Entry 8XTX (electron microscopy, 3.40 A resolution); this record covers chain A.

[Chain A]
Molecule: Vesicular acetylcholine transporter, Green fluorescent protein, antibody
Source organism: Homo sapiens
Reference sequence: chimeric construct of Q16572, P42212: residues -227 to -202 from Q16572 (VACHT_HUMAN) positions 1-26 (UniProt number = residue number + 228); residues -201 to 26 from P42212 positions 2-229 (UniProt number = residue number + 203); residues 27-476 from Q16572 (VACHT_HUMAN) positions 27-476 (same numbers)
Amino-acid sequence (851 residues; numbered -227 to 623; the number before each row is that of its first residue; numbers below 1 keep their minus sign (Met-227 is residue -227)):
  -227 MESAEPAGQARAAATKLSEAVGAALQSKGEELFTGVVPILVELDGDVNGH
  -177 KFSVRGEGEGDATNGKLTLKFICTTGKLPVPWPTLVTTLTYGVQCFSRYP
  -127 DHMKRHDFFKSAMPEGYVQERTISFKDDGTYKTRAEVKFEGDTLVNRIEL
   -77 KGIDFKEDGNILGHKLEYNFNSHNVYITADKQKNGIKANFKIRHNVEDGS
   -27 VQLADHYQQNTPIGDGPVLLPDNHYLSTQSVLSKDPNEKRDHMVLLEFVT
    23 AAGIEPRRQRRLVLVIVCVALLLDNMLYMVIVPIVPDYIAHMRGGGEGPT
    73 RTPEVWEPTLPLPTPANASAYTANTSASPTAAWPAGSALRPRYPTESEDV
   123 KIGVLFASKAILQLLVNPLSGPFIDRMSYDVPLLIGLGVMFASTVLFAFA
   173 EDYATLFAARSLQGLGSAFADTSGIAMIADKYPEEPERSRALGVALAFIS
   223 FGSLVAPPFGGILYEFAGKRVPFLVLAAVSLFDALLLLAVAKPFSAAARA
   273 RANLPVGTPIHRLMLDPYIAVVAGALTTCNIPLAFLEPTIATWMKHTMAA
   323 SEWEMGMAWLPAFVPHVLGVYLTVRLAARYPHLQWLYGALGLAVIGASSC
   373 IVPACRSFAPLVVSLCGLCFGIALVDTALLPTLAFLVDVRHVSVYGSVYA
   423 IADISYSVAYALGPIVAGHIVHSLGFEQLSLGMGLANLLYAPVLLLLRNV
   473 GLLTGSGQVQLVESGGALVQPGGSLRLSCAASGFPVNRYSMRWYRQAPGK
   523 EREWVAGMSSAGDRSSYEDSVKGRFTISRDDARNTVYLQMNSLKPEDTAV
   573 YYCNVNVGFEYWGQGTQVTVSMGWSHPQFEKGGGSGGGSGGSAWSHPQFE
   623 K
Unresolved in the structure: -227 to 29, 63-119, 269-276, 477-623
Differences from the reference sequence: engineered mutation Arg-173 (Ser30 in P42212), Asn-164 (Tyr39 in P42212), Leu-139 (Phe64 in P42212), Thr-138 (Ser65 in P42212), Arg-123 (Gln80 in P42212), Ser-104 (Phe99 in P42212), Thr-98 (Asn105 in P42212), Phe-58 (Tyr145 in P42212), Thr-50 (Met153 in P42212), Ala-40 (Val163 in P42212), Val-32 (Ile171 in P42212), Val3 (Ala206 in P42212)
Swiss-Prot annotation at these positions:
  - modified residue: Tyr-137 (Z: -2,3-didehydrotyrosine)
  - site (Important for transporter activity): Asp193, Asp398
  - glycosylation (N-linked (GlcNAc...) asparagine): Asn89, Asn96

[Summary]
Chain A is Vesicular acetylcholine transporter, Green fluorescent protein, antibody (Homo sapiens); the
structure, Structure of human VAChT in an apo conformation, was determined by electron microscopy, deposited
together with 8XTW and 8XTY.
